PDB entry 8U16 | X-ray diffraction, 2.90 A resolution | chains A and B of the 3 polymer chains in the assembly

Chain A:
Protein: Protein cereblon
Source organism: Homo sapiens
Reference sequence: Q96SW2 (CRBN_HUMAN); residues 70-442 here = UniProt positions 70-442
Amino-acid sequence (373 residues; numbered 70 to 442; the number before each row is that of its first residue):
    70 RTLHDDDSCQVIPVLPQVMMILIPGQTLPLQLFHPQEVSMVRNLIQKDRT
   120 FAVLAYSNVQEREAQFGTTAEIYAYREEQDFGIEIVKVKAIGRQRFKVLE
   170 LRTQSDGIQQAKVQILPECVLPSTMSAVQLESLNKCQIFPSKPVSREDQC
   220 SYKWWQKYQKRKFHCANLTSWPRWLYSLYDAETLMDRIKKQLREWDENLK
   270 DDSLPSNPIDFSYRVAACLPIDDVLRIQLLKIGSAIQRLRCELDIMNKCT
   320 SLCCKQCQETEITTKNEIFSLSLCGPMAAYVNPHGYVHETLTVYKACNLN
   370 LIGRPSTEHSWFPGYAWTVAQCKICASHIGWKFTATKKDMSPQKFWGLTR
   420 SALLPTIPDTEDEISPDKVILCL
Disordered / not traced: 70-71, 127-128, 212-219, 428-442
Curated features (UniProtKB/Swiss-Prot):
  - binding site (Zn(2+)): C323, C326, C391, C394
  - binding site ((S)-thalidomide): H378, W380, W386
  - natural variant: C391 (C391R: In MRT2)
  - mutagenesis: Y384 (Y384A: Abolishes thalidomide-binding without affecting DCX protein ligase complex activity; when associated with A-386), W386 (W386A: Abolishes thalidomide-binding without affecting DCX protein ligase complex activity; when associated with A-384 ...), R419 to L442 (Fails to rescue increased BK channel activity and decreased probability of neurotransmission in a mouse hippocampal neuron model)
Ion coordination: Zn2+: C323, C326, C391, C394
Small-molecule neighbours: S-Pomalidomide (Y70): V350, N351, P352, H353, E377, H378, S379, W380, W386, W400, F402
From the paper describing this entry:
  - binding site for S-Pomalidomide: E377, W380

Chain B:
Protein: DNA damage-binding protein 1
Source organism: Homo sapiens
Reference sequence: Q16531 (DDB1_HUMAN); the construct has insertions or renumbered stretches relative to UniProt, so the offset changes along the chain: 1-392 = UniProt 1-392; 697-699 = UniProt 393-395; 706-1140 = UniProt 706-1140
Amino-acid sequence (836 residues; numbered 1 to 1140; 304 numbers in that range are skipped by the numbering (no residue carries them; nothing is unmodelled there); the number before each row is that of its first residue):
     1 MSYNYVVTAQKPTAVNGCVTGHFTSAEDLNLLIAKNTRLEIYVVTAEGLR
    51 PVKEVGMYGKIAVMELFRPKGESKDLLFILTAKYNACILEYKQSGESIDI
   101 ITRAHGNVQDRIGRPSETGIIGIIDPECRMIGLRLYDGLFKVIPLDRDNK
   151 ELKAFNIRLEELHVIDVKFLYGCQAPTICFVYQDPQGRHVKTYEVSLREK
   201 EFNKGPWKQENVEAEASMVIAVPEPFGGAIIIGQESITYHNGDKYLAIAP
   251 PIIKQSTIVCHNRVDPNGSRYLLGDMEGRLFMLLLEKEEQMDGTVTLKDL
   301 RVELLGETSIAECLTYLDNGVVFVGSRLGDSQLVKLNVDSNEQGSYVVAM
   351 ETFTNLGPIVDMCVVDLERQGQGQLVTCSGAFKEGSLRIIRN
   697 GIGGNGNSGEIQKLHIRTVPLYESPRKICYQEVSQCFGVLSSRIEVQDTS
   747 GGTTALRPSASTQALSSSVSSSKLFSSSTAPHETSFGEEVEVHNLLIIDQ
   797 HTFEVLHAHQFLQNEYALSLVSCKLGKDPNTYFIVGTAMVYPEEAEPKQG
   847 RIVVFQYSDGKLQTVAEKEVKGAVYSMVEFNGKLLASINSTVRLYEWTTE
   897 KELRTECNHYNNIMALYLKTKGDFILVGDLMRSVLLLAYKPMEGNFEEIA
   947 RDFNPNWMSAVEILDDDNFLGAENAFNLFVCQKDSAATTDEERQHLQEVG
   997 LFHLGEFVNVFCHGSLVMQNLGETSTPTQGSVLFGTVNGMIGLVTSLSES
  1047 WYNLLLDMQNRLNKVIKSVGKIEHSFWRSFHTERKTEPATGFIDGDLIES
  1097 FLDISRPKMQEVVANLQYDDGSGMKREATADDLIKVVEELTRIH
Disordered / not traced: 1, 697-709, 774-778, 1015-1022
Sequence notes: linker (700-705)
Curated features (UniProtKB/Swiss-Prot):
  - modified residue: S2 (N-acetylserine), K1067 (N6-acetyllysine), T1125 (Phosphothreonine)
  - cross-link: K1121 (Glycyl lysine isopeptide (Lys-Gly) (interchain with G-Cter in SUMO2))
Disulfides: C18-C313

Interface between chain A and chain B:
Residue-residue contacts (72):
  C188(A) - P951(B)  hydrophobic
  L190(A) - M927(B)  hydrophobic
  L190(A) - P951(B)
  L190(A) - N952(B)
  P191(A) - W953(B)  hydrogen bond (backbone-side chain)
  P191(A) - N970(B)
  S192(A) - W953(B)
  T193(A) - W953(B)
  A196(A) - F972(B)
  A196(A) - F1003(B)  hydrophobic
  V197(A) - F1003(B)  hydrophobic
  L199(A) - E312(B)
  L199(A) - R327(B)
  E200(A) - E312(B)  hydrogen bond (backbone-side chain)
  S201(A) - V259(B)
  S201(A) - E312(B)  hydrogen bond
  L202(A) - M276(B)  hydrophobic
  N203(A) - T118(B)
  K204(A) - I165(B)
  K204(A) - S217(B)
  K204(A) - M218(B)
  K204(A) - V259(B)  hydrogen bond (side chain-backbone)
  Q206(A) - E117(B)
  I207(A) - E117(B)
  I207(A) - T118(B)
  I207(A) - H163(B)
  I207(A) - I165(B)  hydrophobic
  I207(A) - Q183(B)
  I207(A) - R188(B)  hydrogen bond (backbone-side chain)
  F208(A) - Q183(B)  hydrogen bond (backbone-side chain)
  P209(A) - Q183(B)
  P209(A) - R188(B)
  P209(A) - A214(B)
  N236(A) - F382(B)
  N236(A) - R722(B)  hydrogen bond (backbone-side chain)
  L237(A) - L328(B)  hydrophobic
  L237(A) - P358(B)  hydrophobic
  L237(A) - N1005(B)  hydrogen bond (backbone-side chain)
  L237(A) - V1033(B)
  T238(A) - R722(B)  hydrogen bond (backbone-side chain)
  T238(A) - N1005(B)
  S239(A) - V360(B)
  S239(A) - R722(B)
  S239(A) - K723(B)
  S239(A) - N1005(B)  hydrogen bond (side chain-backbone)
  W240(A) - R722(B)
  W240(A) - Y871(B)
  W240(A) - L912(B)
  W240(A) - Y913(B)  hydrogen bond
  P241(A) - Y812(B)
  W243(A) - Y812(B)
  W243(A) - V836(B)
  W243(A) - P843(B)  hydrophobic
  W243(A) - Y871(B)  hydrophobic
  L244(A) - Y871(B)  hydrophobic
  L244(A) - L912(B)  hydrophobic
  L247(A) - A841(B)
  L247(A) - E842(B)
  L247(A) - Y871(B)
  L247(A) - M910(B)  hydrophobic
  Y248(A) - M910(B)  hydrogen bond
  Y248(A) - L926(B)  hydrophobic
  Y248(A) - M927(B)  hydrophobic
  Y248(A) - W953(B)
  R256(A) - A841(B)
  S303(A) - M927(B)
  S303(A) - P951(B)
  I305(A) - M927(B)  hydrophobic
  Q306(A) - M927(B)
  Q306(A) - S929(B)
  Q306(A) - P951(B)
  R309(A) - M910(B)
Interface residues without a listed pair, chain A (36 interface residues in all): S195, H233, A235, Y245
Interface residues without a listed pair, chain B (51 interface residues in all): G119, V164, D166, C260, A381, S720, E787, L814, A834, A869, D925, S955

In short:
36 residues of chain A face 51 of chain B across their interface, with 12 hydrogen bonds. Among the polar
pairs are P191(A)-W953(B), E200(A)-E312(B) and S201(A)-E312(B). Chain A binds S-Pomalidomide. From UniProt: 4
Zn2+-binding residues, 3 (S)-thalidomide-binding residues and 2 mutagenesis sites on chain A. From the paper:
a binding site for S-Pomalidomide at E377(A) and W380(A).
Chain A is Protein cereblon and chain B is DNA damage-binding protein 1, both from Homo sapiens; the
structure, The ternary complex structure of DDB1-CRBN-SALL4(ZF1,2)-short bound to Pomalidomide, was determined
by X-ray diffraction (same publication as 8U15 and 8U17).
